Entry 4Z9Y (X-ray diffraction, 1.63 A resolution); this record covers chains A and C of the 4 polymer chains in the assembly.

Chain A (and C):
Protein: 2-deoxy-D-gluconate 3-dehydrogenase
Organism: Pectobacterium carotovorum subsp. carotovorum
Notes: EC 1.1.1.127; chain C of this document is another copy of the same molecule, construct and numbering; everything in this record applies to it too
Reference sequence: A0A093RP61 (A0A093RP61_PECCC); residue numbers follow UniProt; this construct covers 1-253
Chain sequence (253 residues; each row starts with the number of its first residue):
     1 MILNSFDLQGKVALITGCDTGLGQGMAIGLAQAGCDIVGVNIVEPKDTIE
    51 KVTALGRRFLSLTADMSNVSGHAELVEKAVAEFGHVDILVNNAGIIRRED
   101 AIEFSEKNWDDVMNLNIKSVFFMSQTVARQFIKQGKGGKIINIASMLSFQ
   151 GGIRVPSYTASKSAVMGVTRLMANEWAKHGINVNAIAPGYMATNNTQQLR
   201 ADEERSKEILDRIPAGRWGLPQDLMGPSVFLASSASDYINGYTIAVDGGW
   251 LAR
Differences from the reference sequence: conflict Glu103 (Asp in A0A093RP61)

Chain A / chain C interface:
Contacting residue pairs (89):
  Val69(A) - Glu106(C)
  Asp100(A) - Glu175(C)
  Ala101(A) - Phe121(C)
  Ala101(A) - Gln125(C)  hydrogen bond (backbone-side chain)
  Ala101(A) - Glu175(C)  hydrogen bond (backbone-side chain)
  Ala101(A) - Trp176(C)  hydrophobic
  Ile102(A) - Gln125(C)
  Ile102(A) - Ala128(C)  hydrophobic
  Ile102(A) - Arg129(C)  hydrogen bond (backbone-side chain)
  Ile102(A) - Ile132(C)  hydrophobic
  Ile102(A) - Trp176(C)
  Glu103(A) - Gln125(C)
  Glu103(A) - Arg129(C)
  Phe104(A) - Phe121(C)  hydrophobic
  Phe104(A) - Phe122(C)
  Phe104(A) - Gln125(C)  hydrogen bond (backbone-side chain)
  Ser105(A) - Phe122(C)
  Glu106(A) - Val69(C)
  Glu106(A) - Lys118(C)  salt bridge
  Glu106(A) - Phe122(C)
  Trp109(A) - Ile117(C)  hydrophobic
  Trp109(A) - Lys118(C)
  Trp109(A) - Phe121(C)  hydrophobic
  Trp109(A) - Phe122(C)  hydrophobic
  Asp110(A) - Lys118(C)  salt bridge
  Met113(A) - Met113(C)  hydrophobic
  Ile117(A) - Trp109(C)  hydrophobic
  Lys118(A) - Glu106(C)  salt bridge
  Lys118(A) - Trp109(C)
  Lys118(A) - Asp110(C)  salt bridge
  Phe121(A) - Ala101(C)
  Phe121(A) - Phe104(C)  hydrophobic
  Phe121(A) - Trp109(C)  hydrophobic
  Phe121(A) - Pro156(C)  hydrophobic
  Phe122(A) - Phe104(C)
  Phe122(A) - Ser105(C)
  Phe122(A) - Glu106(C)
  Phe122(A) - Trp109(C)  hydrophobic
  Gln125(A) - Ala101(C)  hydrogen bond (side chain-backbone)
  Gln125(A) - Ile102(C)
  Gln125(A) - Glu103(C)
  Gln125(A) - Phe104(C)  hydrogen bond (side chain-backbone)
  Ala128(A) - Ile102(C)  hydrophobic
  Arg129(A) - Ile102(C)  hydrogen bond (side chain-backbone)
  Arg129(A) - Glu103(C)
  Ile132(A) - Ile102(C)  hydrophobic
  Ser148(A) - Arg170(C)
  Phe149(A) - Arg170(C)  hydrogen bond (backbone-side chain)
  Gly151(A) - Arg170(C)
  Gly151(A) - Leu171(C)
  Gly151(A) - Asn174(C)
  Gly152(A) - Leu171(C)
  Gly152(A) - Asn174(C)  hydrogen bond (backbone-side chain)
  Ile153(A) - Leu171(C)  hydrophobic
  Ile153(A) - Asn174(C)
  Ile153(A) - Glu175(C)
  Arg154(A) - Glu175(C)  hydrogen bond (backbone-side chain)
  Val155(A) - Leu171(C)
  Pro156(A) - Phe121(C)  hydrophobic
  Pro156(A) - Leu171(C)
  Thr159(A) - Gly167(C)
  Thr159(A) - Leu171(C)
  Ala160(A) - Ala164(C)
  Ser163(A) - Ser163(C)
  Ser163(A) - Gly167(C)
  Ala164(A) - Ala160(C)
  Gly167(A) - Thr159(C)
  Gly167(A) - Ser163(C)
  Val168(A) - Pro156(C)
  Val168(A) - Ala160(C)  hydrophobic
  Arg170(A) - Ser148(C)
  Arg170(A) - Phe149(C)  hydrogen bond (side chain-backbone)
  Arg170(A) - Gln150(C)
  Arg170(A) - Gly151(C)
  Leu171(A) - Gly151(C)
  Leu171(A) - Gly152(C)
  Leu171(A) - Ile153(C)  hydrophobic
  Leu171(A) - Val155(C)
  Leu171(A) - Pro156(C)
  Leu171(A) - Thr159(C)
  Asn174(A) - Gly151(C)
  Asn174(A) - Gly152(C)  hydrogen bond (side chain-backbone)
  Asn174(A) - Ile153(C)
  Glu175(A) - Asp100(C)
  Glu175(A) - Ala101(C)  hydrogen bond (side chain-backbone)
  Glu175(A) - Ile153(C)
  Glu175(A) - Arg154(C)  hydrogen bond (side chain-backbone)
  Trp176(A) - Ala101(C)  hydrophobic
  Trp176(A) - Ile102(C)  hydrophobic
Interface residues without a listed pair, chain A (39 interface residues in all): Gln150
Interface residues without a listed pair, chain C (39 interface residues in all): Val168

Summary:
Chain A and chain C each contribute 39 residues to their interface, with 14 hydrogen bonds and 4 salt bridges.
Among the polar pairs are Glu106(A)-Lys118(C), Asp110(A)-Lys118(C) and Ala101(A)-Gln125(C).
Chain A and chain C are both 2-deoxy-D-gluconate 3-dehydrogenase (Pectobacterium carotovorum subsp.
carotovorum); the structure, Crystal structure of 2-keto-3-deoxy-D-gluconate dehydrogenase from Pectobacterium
carotovorum, was determined by X-ray diffraction together with 4Z9X and 4ZA2 from the same study.
